Entry 1A0G (X-ray diffraction, 2.00 A resolution); this record covers chains A and B.

Chain A (and B):
Name: D-amino acid aminotransferase
Source organism: Bacillus sp
Notes: EC 2.6.1.21; chain B of this document is another copy of the same molecule, construct and numbering; everything in this record applies to it too
UniProtKB: P19938 (DAAA_BACYM); residue numbers follow UniProt; this construct covers 1-282
Sequence (282 residues; numbered 1 to 282; the number before each row is that of its first residue):
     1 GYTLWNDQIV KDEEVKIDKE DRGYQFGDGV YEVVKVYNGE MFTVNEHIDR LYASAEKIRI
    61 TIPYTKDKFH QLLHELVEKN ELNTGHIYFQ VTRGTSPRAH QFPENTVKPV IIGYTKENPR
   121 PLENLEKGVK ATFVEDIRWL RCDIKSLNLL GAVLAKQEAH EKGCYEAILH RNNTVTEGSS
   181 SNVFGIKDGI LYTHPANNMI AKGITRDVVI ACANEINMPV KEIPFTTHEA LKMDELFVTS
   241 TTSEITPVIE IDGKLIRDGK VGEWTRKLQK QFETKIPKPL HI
Not modelled in the structure: 281-282 (chain B: fully traced)
Construct notes: engineered mutation Ala201 (Leu in P19938)
Ligand contacts: 4'-deoxy-4'-aminopyridoxal-5'-phosphate (PMP): Tyr31, His47, Arg50, Arg138, Lys145, Glu177, Gly178, Ser179, Ser180, Ser181, Asn182, Ala201, Gly203, Ile204, Thr205, Thr239, Ser240, Thr241

Chain A / chain B interface:
Contacting residue pairs (97; chain A residue first):
  Thr3(A) - Lys19(B)
  Lys16(A) - Glu13(B)
  Lys16(A) - Val15(B)
  Lys16(A) - Lys16(B)
  Ile17(A) - Ile17(B)  hydrogen bond (backbone-backbone)
  Ile17(A) - Asp18(B)
  Ile17(A) - Lys19(B)
  Ile17(A) - Tyr24(B)  hydrophobic
  Lys19(A) - Thr3(B)
  Lys19(A) - Tyr114(B)
  Glu20(A) - Tyr114(B)  hydrogen bond
  Asp21(A) - Tyr24(B)  hydrogen bond
  Arg22(A) - Val153(B)
  Gly23(A) - Gly23(B)
  Gly23(A) - Tyr24(B)
  Tyr24(A) - Ile17(B)  hydrophobic
  Tyr24(A) - Asp21(B)  hydrogen bond
  Tyr24(A) - Gly23(B)
  Tyr24(A) - Tyr24(B)
  Tyr24(A) - Gln90(B)
  Tyr24(A) - Thr92(B)
  Tyr24(A) - Val110(B)
  Tyr24(A) - Leu147(B)
  Gln25(A) - Tyr88(B)
  Gln25(A) - Tyr114(B)  hydrogen bond
  Gln25(A) - Leu147(B)
  Gln25(A) - Leu149(B)
  Phe26(A) - Leu147(B)
  Phe26(A) - Leu149(B)  hydrogen bond (backbone-backbone)
  Phe26(A) - Leu150(B)
  Phe26(A) - Val153(B)  hydrophobic
  Gly27(A) - Leu147(B)
  Asp28(A) - Leu150(B)
  Tyr31(A) - Arg98(B)
  Arg59(A) - Gln157(B)
  Arg59(A) - Glu161(B)  salt bridge
  Tyr88(A) - Gln25(B)
  Tyr88(A) - Arg98(B)
  Gln90(A) - Tyr24(B)
  Gln90(A) - Gln25(B)
  Thr92(A) - Tyr24(B)
  Arg98(A) - Tyr31(B)
  Arg98(A) - Tyr88(B)
  Arg98(A) - Tyr114(B)
  His100(A) - Ala152(B)
  His100(A) - Val153(B)
  His100(A) - Lys156(B)
  His100(A) - Ser180(B)
  Gln101(A) - Lys156(B)
  Gln101(A) - Gln157(B)
  Gln101(A) - His160(B)
  Phe102(A) - Val153(B)  hydrophobic
  Phe102(A) - Gln157(B)  hydrogen bond (backbone-side chain)
  Val110(A) - Tyr24(B)
  Tyr114(A) - Lys19(B)
  Tyr114(A) - Glu20(B)  hydrogen bond
  Tyr114(A) - Gln25(B)  hydrogen bond
  Tyr114(A) - Arg98(B)
  Ile137(A) - Trp139(B)
  Ile137(A) - Leu140(B)  hydrogen bond (backbone-backbone)
  Ile137(A) - Arg141(B)
  Arg138(A) - Trp139(B)
  Trp139(A) - Ile137(B)
  Trp139(A) - Arg138(B)
  Trp139(A) - Trp139(B)
  Trp139(A) - Leu150(B)  hydrophobic
  Leu140(A) - Ile137(B)  hydrogen bond (backbone-backbone)
  Arg141(A) - Ile137(B)
  Ser146(A) - Leu150(B)
  Leu147(A) - Tyr24(B)
  Leu147(A) - Gln25(B)
  Leu147(A) - Phe26(B)
  Leu147(A) - Gly27(B)
  Asn148(A) - Asn148(B)
  Asn148(A) - Leu149(B)  hydrogen bond (side chain-backbone)
  Asn148(A) - Leu150(B)  hydrogen bond (side chain-backbone)
  Leu149(A) - Gln25(B)
  Leu149(A) - Phe26(B)  hydrogen bond (backbone-backbone)
  Leu149(A) - Asn148(B)  hydrogen bond (backbone-side chain)
  Leu150(A) - Phe26(B)  hydrogen bond (backbone-backbone)
  Leu150(A) - Asp28(B)
  Leu150(A) - Trp139(B)  hydrophobic
  Leu150(A) - Ser146(B)
  Leu150(A) - Asn148(B)  hydrogen bond (backbone-side chain)
  Ala152(A) - His100(B)
  Val153(A) - Arg22(B)
  Val153(A) - Phe26(B)  hydrophobic
  Val153(A) - His100(B)
  Val153(A) - Phe102(B)  hydrophobic
  Lys156(A) - His100(B)
  Lys156(A) - Gln101(B)
  Gln157(A) - Arg59(B)
  Gln157(A) - Gln101(B)
  Gln157(A) - Phe102(B)  hydrogen bond (side chain-backbone)
  His160(A) - Gln101(B)
  Glu161(A) - Arg59(B)  salt bridge
  Ser180(A) - His100(B)
Other interface residues (no listed pair), chain A (48 interface residues in all): Asp18, Val33, Ile58, Ile112, Gly151, Leu154, Ser179
Other interface residues (no listed pair), chain B (52 interface residues in all): Asp12, Val33, Ile58, Ile112, Asp136, Gly151, Leu154, Ser179

Overview:
Chain A and chain B form an interface of 48 and 52 residues respectively, with 18 hydrogen bonds and 2 salt
bridges. Polar contacts include Arg59(A)-Glu161(B), Glu20(A)-Tyr114(B) and Asp21(A)-Tyr24(B). Ligands of chain
A: 4'-deoxy-4'-aminopyridoxal-5'-phosphate.
Chain A and chain B are both D-amino acid aminotransferase (Bacillus sp); the structure, L201A mutant of
D-amino acid aminotransferase complexed with pyridoxamine-5'-phosphate, was determined by X-ray diffraction
(same publication as 2DAB).
